Entry 6UYY (X-ray diffraction, 1.60 A resolution); this record covers chains A and B.

== Chain A ==
Name: Small ubiquitin-related modifier 1
Organism: Homo sapiens
UniProtKB: P63165 (SUMO1_HUMAN); residues 17-97 here = UniProt positions 17-97
Chain sequence (83 residues; numbered 15 to 97; the number before each row is that of its first residue):
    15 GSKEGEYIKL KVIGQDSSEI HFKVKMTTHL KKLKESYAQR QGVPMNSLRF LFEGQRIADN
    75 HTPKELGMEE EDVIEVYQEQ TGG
Disordered / not traced: 15-18
Modified positions: Lys-39 (N(6)-acetyllysine; ALY)
Differences from the reference sequence: expression tag (15-16); engineered mutation Ala-52 (Cys in P63165)

== Chain B ==
Name: phosphorylated DAXX
Organism: Homo sapiens
Chain sequence (17 residues; each row starts with the number of its first residue):
     3 GSGEAEERII VLSDSDY
Disordered / not traced: 3-5, 17-19
Modified positions: Ser-15 (phosphoserine; SEP); Ser-17 (phosphoserine; SEP)

== How chain A and chain B interact ==
Contacting residue pairs (23; chain A residue first):
  Tyr-21(A) with Val-13(B); Leu-14(B), hydrogen bond (side chain-backbone)
  Lys-23(A) with Ile-11(B)
  Ser-32(A) with Arg-10(B)
  Glu-33(A) with Arg-10(B), hydrogen bond (backbone-side chain)
  Ile-34(A) with Arg-10(B)
  His-35(A) with Arg-10(B), hydrogen bond (backbone-backbone); Ile-11(B); Ile-12(B), hydrogen bond (backbone-backbone)
  Phe-36(A) with Ile-12(B); Leu-14(B), hydrophobic
  Lys-37(A) with Ile-11(B); Ile-12(B), hydrogen bond (backbone-backbone); Val-13(B); Leu-14(B), hydrogen bond (backbone-backbone)
  Val-38(A) with Leu-14(B), hydrophobic
  Lys-39(A) with Asp-16(B)
  Thr-41(A) with Asp-16(B)
  Thr-42(A) with Asp-16(B), hydrogen bond
  Lys-46(A) with Ser-15(B), hydrogen bond (side chain-backbone); Asp-16(B)
  Leu-47(A) with Leu-14(B), hydrophobic
  Arg-54(A) with Ile-12(B)
Also at the interface, not in a pair above, chain A (16 interface residues in all): Ser-50
Also at the interface, not in a pair above, chain B (8 interface residues in all): Glu-9

== Overview ==
Chain A and chain B form an interface of 16 and 8 residues respectively, with 8 hydrogen bonds. Among the
polar pairs are Tyr-21(A)/Leu-14(B), Glu-33(A)/Arg-10(B) and Thr-42(A)/Asp-16(B).
Chain A is Small ubiquitin-related modifier 1 and chain B is phosphorylated DAXX, both from Homo sapiens; the
structure, Crystal structure of K39-acetylated SUMO1 in complex with phosphorylated DAXX, was determined by
X-ray diffraction, deposited together with 6UYO, 6UYP, 6UYQ, 6UYR, 6UYS, 6UYT and 4 further entries.
